PDB entry 6IYB | X-ray diffraction, 2.09 A resolution | chains A and B

[Chain A]
Protein: Ras-related protein Rab-7a
From: Homo sapiens
UniProt: P51149 (RAB7A_HUMAN); numbering as in UniProt; present here: 2-72, 74-195
Sequence (199 residues; row label = number of the first residue in the row; note: 1 number in that range is skipped by the numbering (no residue carries it; nothing is unmodelled there); numbers below 1 keep their minus sign (Gly-4 is residue -4)):
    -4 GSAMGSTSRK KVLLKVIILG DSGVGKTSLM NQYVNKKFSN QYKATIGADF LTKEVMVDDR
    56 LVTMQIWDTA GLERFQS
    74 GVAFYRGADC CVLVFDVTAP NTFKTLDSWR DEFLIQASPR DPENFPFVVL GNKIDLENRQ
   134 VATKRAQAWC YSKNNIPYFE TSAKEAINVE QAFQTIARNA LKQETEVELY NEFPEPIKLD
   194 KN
Disordered / not traced: -4 to 6, 179-195
Sequence notes: expression tag (-4 to 1); engineered mutation Leu67 (Gln in P51149)
Bound ions: Mg2+: Thr22, Thr40 (together with GTP)
Ligand contacts: GTP (guanosine-5'-triphosphate): Asp16, Ser17, Gly18, Val19, Gly20, Lys21, Thr22, Ser23, Phe33, Ser34, Asn35, Gln36, Tyr37, Lys38, Ala39, Thr40, Thr64, Ala65, Gly66, Leu67, Asn125, Lys126, Asp128, Leu129, Ser155, Ala156, Lys157
Reported in the primary citation:
  - mutagenesis - T22N: unchanged binding to Oxysterol-binding protein-related protein 1 (chain B)

[Chain B]
Protein: Oxysterol-binding protein-related protein 1
From: Homo sapiens
UniProt: Q9BXW6 (OSBL1_HUMAN); numbering as in UniProt (aligned over 5-152)
Sequence (154 residues; row label = number of the first residue in the row; numbers below 1 keep their minus sign (Gly-1 is residue -1)):
    -1 GSAMGSAEQQ LLHHARNGNA EEVRQLLETM ARNEVIADIN CKGRSKSNLG WTPLHLACYF
    59 GHRQVVQDLL KAGAEVNVLN DMGDTPLHRA AFTGRKELVM LLLEYNADTT IVNGSGQTAK
   119 EVTHAEEIRS MLEAVERTQQ RKLEELLLAA AREG
Disordered / not traced: -1 to 3, 139-152
Sequence notes: expression tag (-1 to 4)

[Chain A / chain B interface]
Residue-residue contacts (25):
  Ser101(A) - Lys44(B)  hydrogen bond
  Trp102(A) - Lys44(B)
  Arg103(A) - Arg14(B)
  Asp104(A) - Arg14(B)  salt bridge
  Asp104(A) - Ser45(B)
  Glu105(A) - Lys44(B)
  Leu107(A) - Arg14(B)
  Leu107(A) - Tyr57(B)  hydrogen bond (backbone-side chain)
  Leu107(A) - Phe58(B)  hydrophobic
  Ile108(A) - Lys44(B)
  Ile108(A) - Ser45(B)
  Ile108(A) - Asn46(B)
  Ile108(A) - Trp49(B)  hydrophobic
  Ser111(A) - Tyr57(B)
  Ser111(A) - Arg87(B)  hydrogen bond
  Ser111(A) - Phe90(B)
  Pro112(A) - Tyr57(B)  hydrogen bond (backbone-side chain)
  Pro112(A) - Phe90(B)
  Arg113(A) - Phe90(B)  hydrogen bond (side chain-backbone)
  Arg113(A) - Thr91(B)
  Arg113(A) - Val120(B)  hydrogen bond (side chain-backbone)
  Arg113(A) - His122(B)  hydrogen bond
  Pro115(A) - Tyr57(B)
  Pro115(A) - Arg93(B)
  Glu116(A) - Arg93(B)  salt bridge
Other interface residues (no listed pair), chain B (16 interface residues in all): Leu47, Leu54, Thr121
From the paper, about this interface:
  - interface residues, chain A: Asp104(A), Ser111(A), Glu116(A)
  - interface residues, chain B: Arg14(B), Trp49(B), Tyr57(B), Phe58(B), Arg87(B), Arg93(B)
  - hot spots on chain B (mutagenesis) - F58E: abolished binding to Ras-related protein Rab-7a (chain A)

[In short]
Chain A and chain B form an interface of 12 and 16 residues respectively, with 7 hydrogen bonds and 2 salt
bridges. Polar pairs include Asp104(A)-Arg14(B), Glu116(A)-Arg93(B) and Ser101(A)-Lys44(B). The paper reports
that F58E of chain B abolishes binding to Ras-related protein Rab-7a (chain A); interface residues Asp104(A),
Ser111(A) and Arg14(B) among others.
Here chain A is Ras-related protein Rab-7a and chain B is Oxysterol-binding protein-related protein 1, both
from Homo sapiens. Entry 6IYB (Structure of human ORP1 ANK - Rab7 complex) was determined by X-ray
diffraction.
